Entry 7PAU (electron microscopy, 8.30 A resolution (very low resolution: no residue pairs are listed; an interface is given only as per-side residue counts)); this record covers chains i and 3 of the 32 polymer chains in the assembly.

# Chain i
Molecule: 50S ribosomal protein L13
From: Mycoplasma pneumoniae M129
UniProt: P75178 (RL13_MYCPN); residue numbers follow UniProt; this construct covers 1-146
Chain sequence (146 residues; each row starts with the number of its first residue):
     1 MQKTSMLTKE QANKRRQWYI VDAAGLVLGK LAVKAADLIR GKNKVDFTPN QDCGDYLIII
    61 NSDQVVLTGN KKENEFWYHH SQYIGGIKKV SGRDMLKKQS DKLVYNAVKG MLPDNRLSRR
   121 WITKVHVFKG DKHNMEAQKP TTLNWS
Unresolved in the structure: 1-2

# Chain 3
Molecule: 23S ribosomal RNA
From: Mycoplasma pneumoniae M129
Sequence (2907 nucleotides; each row starts with the number of its first residue):
     1 UACAAUAAGU UACUAAGGGC UUAUGGUGGA UGCCUUGGCA CUAAUAGGCG AUGAAGGACG
    61 UGUUAACCUG CGAUAAGCUU CGGGUAGGUG GUAAGAACCU CAGAUCCGGA GAUUUCCGAA
   121 UGGAGCAAUC CGGUAGUUGG AAACAGCUAU CAUUAAUUGA UGAAUAAAUA GUCAAUUAAA
   181 GCAAUACGUG GUGAAGUGAA ACAUCUCAGU AGCCACAGGA AAAGAAAACG AAUGUGAUUC
   241 CGUGUGUAGU GGCGAGCGAA AGCGGAACAG GCCAAACUUA UCAUUAGAUA GGGGUUGUAG
   301 GGCUUGCAAU GUGGACUUGA AAACGAUAGA AGAAGCUGUU GGAAAGCAGC GCGCAAAAGG
   361 GUGAUAGCCC CGUAUUUGAA AUUGUUUUCA UACCUAGCGA GAUCCCUGAG UAGCUCGGAA
   421 AACGUUAUUU UGAGUGAAUC UGCCCAGACC AUUGGGUAAG CCUAAAUACU AAUUAGUGAC
   481 CGAUAGCGAA ACAGUACCGU GAGGGAAAGG UGAAAAGAAC CCAGAGAUGG GAGUGAAAUA
   541 GAUUCUGAAA CCAUAUGCCU ACAACGUGUC AGAGCACAUU AAUGUGUGAU GGCGUGCGUU
   601 UUGAAGUAUG AGCCGGCGAG UUAUGAUAGC AAGCGUUAGU UAACCAGGAG AUGGGGAGCU
   661 GUAGCGAAAG CGAGUUUUAA AAGAGCGUUU GUUUGUUAUU AUAGACCCGA AACGGGUUGA
   721 GCUAGUCAUG AGCAGGUUGA AGGUUGAGUA ACAUCAACUG GAGGACCGAA CCGACUCUCG
   781 UUGAAACGAU AGCGGAUGAC UUGUGAUUAG GGGUGAAAUU CCAAUCGAAA UCCGUGAUAG
   841 CUGGUUCUCG UCGAAAUAGC UUUAAGGCUA GCGUGAGAUC ACAAAUAAGU GGAGGUAAAG
   901 CUACUGAAUG UAUGAUGGCG CCACCUAGGC GUACUGAAUA CAAUUAAACU CUGAAUGCCA
   961 UUUAUUUUAU UCUCGCAGUC AGACAGUGGG GGAUAAGCUU CAUUGUCAAG AGGGGAAGAG
  1021 CCCAGAUCAU UAAAUAAGGU CCCCAAAAUA UACUAAGUGG AAAAGGAUGU GAAAGUGCUA
  1081 AAACAGCAAG GAUGUUGGCU UAGAAGCAGC CAUCGUUUAA AGAGUGCGUA ACAGCUCACU
  1141 UGUCGAGUGU UUUUGCGCCG AAGAUGUAAC GGGGCUAAGU AUAUUACCGA AUUUAUGGAU
  1201 AAGAUUUAUA UCUUGUGGUA GACGAGCGUU GUAUUGGAGU UGAAGUCAAA GCGUGAGCAU
  1261 UGGUGGAUCC AAUACAAGUG AGAAUGCCGG CAUGAGUAAC GCUUGGGAGU GAGAAUCUCC
  1321 CAAACCGAUU GACUAAGGUU UCCUGGACCA GGGUCGUCCU UCCAGGGUUA GUCUGGACCU
  1381 AAGCUGAGGC UGAAAAGCGU AGGCGAUGGA CAACAGGUUA AUAUUCCUGU ACUUACAGUU
  1441 AGACUGAUGG AGUGACAAAG AAGGUUUUCC ACCCCCAUAA UUGGAUUUGG GGAUAAAUCA
  1501 UAAGGUGGUA CAAUAGGCAA AUCCGUUGUG CAUAACAUUG AGUGAUGAUG UCGAGUGAAU
  1561 GAGUGAUCAA GUAGCGAAGG UGGUAUUAAU CAUGCUUUCA AGAAAAGCUU CUAGGGUUAA
  1621 UCUAGCUGUA ACCAGUACCG AGAACGAACA CACGUAGUCA AGGAGAGGAU CCUAAGGUUA
  1681 GCGAGUGAAC UAUAGCCAAG GAACUCUGCA AAUUAACCCC GUAAGUUAGC GAGAAGGGGU
  1741 GCUUAUGUAA AAGUAAGCCG CAGUGAAGAA CGAGGGGGGA CUGUUUAACU AAAACACAAC
  1801 UCUAUGCCAA ACCGUAAGGU GAUGUAUAUG GGGUGACACC UGCCCAGUGC UGGAAGGUUA
  1861 AAGAAGGAGG UUAGCGCAAG CGAAGCUUUU AACUGAAGCC CCAGUGAACG GCGGCCGUAA
  1921 CUAUAACGGU CCUAAGGUAG CGAAAUUCCU AGUCGGGUAA AUUCCGUCCC GCUUGAAUGG
  1981 UGUAACCAUC UCUUGACUGU CUCGGCUAUA GACUCGGUGA AAUCCAGGUA CGGGUGAAGA
  2041 CACCCGUUAG GCGCAACGGG ACGGAAAGAC CCCGUGAAGC UUUACUGUAG CUUAAUAUUG
  2101 AUCAGGACAU UAUCAUGUAG AGAAUAGGUA GGAGCAAUCG AUGCAAGUUC GCUAGGACUU
  2161 GUUGAUGCGA AAGGUGGAAU ACUACCCUUG GUUGUGUGCU GUUCUAAUUG GUAACUGUUA
  2221 UCCAGUUUCA AGACAGUGUU AGGUGGGCAG UUUGACUGGG GCGGUCGCCU CCUAAAAGGU
  2281 AACGGAGGCG UACAAAGGUA CCUUCAGUAC GGUUGGAAAU CGUAUGUAGA GUGUAAUGGU
  2341 GUAAGGGUGC UUGACUGUGA GACAUACAGG UCGAACAGGU GAGAAAUCAG GUCAUAGUGA
  2401 UCCGGUGGUC CAGUAUGGAA UGGCCAUCGC UCAACGGAUA AAAGCUACUC CGGGGAUAAC
  2461 AGGCUGAUAC UGCCCAAGAG UUCAUAUCGA CGGCAGUGUU UGGCACCUCG AUGUCGACUC
  2521 AUCUCAUCCU CGAGCUGAAG CAGGUUCGAA GGGUUCGGCU GUUCGCCGAU UAAAGAGAUA
  2581 CGUGAGUUGG GUUCAAACCG UCGUGAGACA GGUUGGUCCC UAUCUAUUGU GCCCGUAGGA
  2641 AGAUUGAAGA GUGUUGCUUC UAGUACGAGA GGACCGAAGC GAGGACACCU CUUAUGCUCC
  2701 AGUUGUAGCG CCAGCUGCAC CGCUGGGUAG UAACGUGUCU AUUAGAUAAA CGCUGAAAGC
  2761 AUCUAAGUGU GAAACUAUCU CAAAGAUUAA UCUUCCCAUU UCGCAAGAAA GUAAGAGCCG
  2821 UCAAAGACGA UGACGUUGAU AGGUUACAGG UGUAAGCAUA GUGAUAUGUU GAGCUGAGUA
  2881 AUACUAAUUG CUCGAGGACU UAUUGGA
Unresolved in the structure: 1-7, 923-927, 1560-1569, 2901-2907

# How chain i and chain 3 interact
At this resolution (8 A) residue pairs are not listed: 58 residues of chain i and 54 of chain 3 lie at the interface.

# In short
Chain i and chain 3 form an interface of 58 and 54 residues respectively.
Chain i is 50S ribosomal protein L13 and chain 3 is 23S ribosomal RNA, both from Mycoplasma pneumoniae M129;
the structure, free 50S in complex with ribosome recycling factor in untreated Mycoplasma pneumoniae cells,
was determined by electron microscopy, deposited together with 7OOC, 7OOD, 7P6Z, 7PAH, 7PAI, 7PAJ and 23
further entries.
